Entry 7PXG (electron microscopy, 2.73 A resolution); this record covers chains B and D of the 4 polymer chains in the assembly.

Chain B (and D):
Protein: Isoform J of Calcium-activated potassium channel slowpoke
Organism: Drosophila melanogaster
Notes: chain D of this document is another copy of the same molecule, construct and numbering; everything in this record applies to it too
UniProt: Q03720 (SLO_DROME), isoform Q03720-14; residues 1-1180 here = UniProt positions 1-1180
Sequence (1180 residues; numbered 1 to 1180; the number before each row is that of its first residue):
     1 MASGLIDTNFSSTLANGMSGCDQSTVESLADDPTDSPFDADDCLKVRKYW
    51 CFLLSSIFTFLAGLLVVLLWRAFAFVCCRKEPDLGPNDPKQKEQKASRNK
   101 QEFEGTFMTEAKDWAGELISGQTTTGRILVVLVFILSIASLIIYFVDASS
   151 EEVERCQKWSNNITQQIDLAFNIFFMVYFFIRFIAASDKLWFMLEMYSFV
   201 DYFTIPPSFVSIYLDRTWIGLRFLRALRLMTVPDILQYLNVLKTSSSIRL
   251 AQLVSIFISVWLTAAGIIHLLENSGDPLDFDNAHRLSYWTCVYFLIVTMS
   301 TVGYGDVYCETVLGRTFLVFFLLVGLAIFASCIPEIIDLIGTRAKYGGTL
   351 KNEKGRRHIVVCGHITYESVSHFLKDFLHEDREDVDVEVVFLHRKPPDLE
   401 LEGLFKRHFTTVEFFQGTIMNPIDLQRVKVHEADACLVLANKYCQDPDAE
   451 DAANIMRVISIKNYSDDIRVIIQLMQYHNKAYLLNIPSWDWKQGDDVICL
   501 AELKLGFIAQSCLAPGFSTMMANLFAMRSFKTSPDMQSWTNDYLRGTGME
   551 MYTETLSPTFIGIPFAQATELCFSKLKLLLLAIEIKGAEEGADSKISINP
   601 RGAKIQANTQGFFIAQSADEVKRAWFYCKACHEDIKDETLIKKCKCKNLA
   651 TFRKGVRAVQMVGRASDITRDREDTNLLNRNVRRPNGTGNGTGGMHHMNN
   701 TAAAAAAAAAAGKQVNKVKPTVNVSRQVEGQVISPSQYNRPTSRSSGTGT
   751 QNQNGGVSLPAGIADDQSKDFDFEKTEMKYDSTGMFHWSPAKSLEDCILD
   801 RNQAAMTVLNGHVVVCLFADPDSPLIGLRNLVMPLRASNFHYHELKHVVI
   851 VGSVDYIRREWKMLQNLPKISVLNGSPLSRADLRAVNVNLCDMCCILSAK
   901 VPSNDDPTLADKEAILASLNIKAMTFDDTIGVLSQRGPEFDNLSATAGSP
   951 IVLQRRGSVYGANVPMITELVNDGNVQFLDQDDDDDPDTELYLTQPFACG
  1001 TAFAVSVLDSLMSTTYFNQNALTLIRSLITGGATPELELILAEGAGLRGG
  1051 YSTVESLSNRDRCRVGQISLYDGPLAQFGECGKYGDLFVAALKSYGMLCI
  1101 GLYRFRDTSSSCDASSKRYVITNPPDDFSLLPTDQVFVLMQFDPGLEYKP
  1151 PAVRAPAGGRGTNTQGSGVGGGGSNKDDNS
Not modelled in the structure: 1-43, 78-105, 587-593, 631-777, 928-958, 1110-1113, 1146-1180
Differences from the reference sequence: conflict Asp281 (Asn in Q03720), Ile328 (Met in Q03720), Cys332 (Ser in Q03720), Asp338 (Glu in Q03720), Ile340 (Val in Q03720), Thr342 (Ser in Q03720), Arg343 (Gly in Q03720), Ala344 (Asn in Q03720), Thr349 (Glu in Q03720), Asn352 (Arg in Q03720), Lys354 (His in Q03720), Arg356 (Lys in Q03720), Gly974 (Ser in Q03720)
Metal / ion sites: K+ site 1: Thr301, Val302 (shared with 2 residues of chain A; 2 residues of chain C; Thr301(D), Val302(D) of chain D); K+ site 2: Thr301 (shared with 1 residue of chain A; 1 residue of chain C; Thr301(D) of chain D); K+ site 3: Val302, Gly303 (shared with 2 residues of chain A; 2 residues of chain C; Val302(D), Gly303(D) of chain D); K+ site 4: Gly303, Tyr304 (shared with 2 residues of chain A; 2 residues of chain C; Gly303(D), Tyr304(D) of chain D); Ca2+ site 1: Asp381, Arg528, Gly548, Glu550, Gln616; Ca2+ site 2: Asn463 (shared with 4 residues of chain C); Mg2+: Asn523, Ala526, Thr547, Met549; Ca2+ site 3: Gln977, Asp980, Asp983, Asp985 (shared with Asn463(D) of chain D)
Ligand contacts:
  - 6PL ((4S,7R)-4-hydroxy-N,N,N-trimethyl-9-oxo-7-[(palmitoyloxy)methyl]-3,5,8-trioxa-4-phosphahexacosan-1-aminium 4-oxide), molecule 1: Leu227, Met230, Arg249, Ile256, Val260, Thr263, Ala264, Phe321, Val324, Ala327, Ile328, Ser331
  - 6PL, molecule 2: Trp261, Leu262, Ser287, Trp289, Thr290, Val292, Tyr293
  - 6PL, molecule 3: Val312, Arg315, Thr316, Val319, Phe320
  - Verruculogen (8H5): Leu253, Ile256, Phe257, Val260, Thr298, Met299, Thr301, Phe321, Leu322, Gly325, Leu326, Ile328, Phe329, Cys332
Curated features (UniProtKB/Swiss-Prot):
  - region: Leu505 to Phe525 (Segment S7), Ile563 to Ile583 (Segment S8)
  - motif: Thr301 to Tyr304 (Selectivity for potassium)
  - mutagenesis: Tyr552 (Y552F: Affects the interaction with SRC)
Reported in the primary citation:
  - binding site for Verruculogen: Leu253, Ile256, Phe257, Val260, Ser300, Thr301, Phe321, Leu322, Gly325, Leu326, Ile328, Phe329, Cys332

How chain B and chain D interact:
Residue-residue contacts - 61 pairs, chain B then chain D:
  Phe257(B) - Leu323(D)  hydrophobic
  Trp261(B) - Val319(D)  hydrophobic
  Trp261(B) - Leu323(D)  hydrophobic
  Tyr293(B) - Arg315(D)
  Tyr293(B) - Val319(D)  hydrophobic
  Ile296(B) - Val319(D)  hydrophobic
  Ile296(B) - Leu323(D)  hydrophobic
  Ser300(B) - Thr301(D)
  Ser300(B) - Leu322(D)
  Thr301(B) - Thr301(D)
  Val302(B) - Val302(D)
  Val302(B) - Gly303(D)
  Gly303(B) - Gly303(D)
  Tyr304(B) - Phe294(D)
  Tyr304(B) - Thr298(D)  hydrogen bond
  Tyr304(B) - Gly305(D)
  Tyr304(B) - Leu318(D)
  Asp306(B) - Tyr308(D)
  Asp306(B) - Arg315(D)  salt bridge
  Val307(B) - Arg315(D)
  Glu353(B) - Thr109(D)
  Leu399(B) - Ser245(D)
  Gly403(B) - Gln237(D)
  Lys406(B) - Ser120(D)  hydrogen bond (backbone-side chain)
  Lys406(B) - Gln237(D)  hydrogen bond
  Lys406(B) - Tyr238(D)
  Arg407(B) - Gln122(D)  hydrogen bond (backbone-side chain)
  Arg407(B) - Asn240(D)  hydrogen bond
  His408(B) - Gln122(D)
  Phe409(B) - Gly116(D)
  Phe409(B) - Gln122(D)
  Thr410(B) - Gly116(D)
  Thr410(B) - Glu117(D)
  Thr410(B) - Gln122(D)
  Arg801(B) - Gly1044(D)
  Arg880(B) - Asn485(D)
  Arg880(B) - Glu1043(D)
  Ala881(B) - Glu1043(D)
  Thr908(B) - Met420(D)
  Thr908(B) - Met456(D)
  Leu909(B) - Ala453(D)  hydrophobic
  Lys912(B) - Ala452(D)
  Lys912(B) - Met456(D)
  Leu916(B) - Ile459(D)  hydrophobic
  Leu916(B) - Tyr482(D)  hydrophobic
  Leu919(B) - Asn485(D)
  Leu919(B) - Pro487(D)
  Asn920(B) - Asn485(D)  hydrogen bond
  Ala923(B) - Asn485(D)
  Gln977(B) - Met420(D)
  Gln977(B) - Pro422(D)
  Gln977(B) - Asn463(D)  hydrogen bond (backbone-side chain)
  Phe978(B) - Met420(D)  hydrophobic
  Phe978(B) - Ser460(D)
  Phe978(B) - Asn463(D)
  Asp980(B) - Asn463(D)
  Gln981(B) - Asn463(D)
  Asp985(B) - Asn463(D)  hydrogen bond
  Asp986(B) - Ile423(D)
  Pro987(B) - Pro422(D)
  Pro987(B) - Ile423(D)  hydrophobic
Other interface residues (no listed pair), chain B (45 interface residues in all): Thr290, Val297, Ile340, Asp386, Leu878, Ser879, Asp906, Ile915, Asp983
Other interface residues (no listed pair), chain D (45 interface residues in all): Asp113, Ile248, Gln252, Tyr304, Cys309, Ala330, Arg394, Asn421, Ile455, Ile486

Summary:
The chain B/chain D interface involves 45 residues from each chain; the contacts include 8 hydrogen bonds and
1 salt bridge. Among the polar pairs are Asp306(B)-Arg315(D), Tyr304(B)-Thr298(D) and Lys406(B)-Ser120(D).
Ligands of chain B: Verruculogen and 3 copies of compound 6PL. The paper reports a binding site for
Verruculogen at Leu253(B), Ile256(B) and Phe257(B) among others.
Both chains are Isoform J of Calcium-activated potassium channel slowpoke (Drosophila melanogaster). Entry
7PXG (Verruculogen-bound Drosophila Slo channel) was determined by electron microscopy together with 7PXE,
7PXF and 7PXH from the same study.
